Entry 8DE7 (electron microscopy, 3.27 A resolution); this record covers chains B and A.

[Chain B (and A)]
Name: Potassium channel, subfamily K, member 2a
Organism: Danio rerio
Notes: chain A of this document is another copy of the same molecule, construct and numbering; everything in this record applies to it too
UniProt: X1WC65 (X1WC65_DANRE); numbering as in UniProt (aligned over 1-321)
Amino-acid sequence (321 residues; row label = number of the first residue in the row):
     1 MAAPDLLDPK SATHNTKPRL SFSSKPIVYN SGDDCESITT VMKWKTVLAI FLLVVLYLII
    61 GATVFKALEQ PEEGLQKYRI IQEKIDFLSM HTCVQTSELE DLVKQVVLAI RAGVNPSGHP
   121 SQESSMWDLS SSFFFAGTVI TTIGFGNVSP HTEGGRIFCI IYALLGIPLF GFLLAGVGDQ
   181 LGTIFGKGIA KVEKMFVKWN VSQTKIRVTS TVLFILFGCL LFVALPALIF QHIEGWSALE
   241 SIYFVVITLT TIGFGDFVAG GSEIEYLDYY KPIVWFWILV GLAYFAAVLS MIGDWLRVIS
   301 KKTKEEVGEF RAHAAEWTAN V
Not modelled in the structure: 1-40, 304-321 (chain A: 1-38, 302-321)
Differences from the reference sequence: engineered mutation Q95 (Asn in X1WC65), Q122 (Asn in X1WC65)
Ion coordination: K+ site 1: T142, T251 (shared with T142(A), T251(A) of chain A); K+ site 2: T142, I143, T251, I252 (shared with T142(A), I143(A), T251(A), I252(A) of chain A); K+ site 3: I143, G144, I252, G253 (shared with I143(A), G144(A), I252(A), G253(A) of chain A)
From the paper describing this entry:
  - post-translational modification sites: S300 (citing earlier work)

[Interface between chain B and chain A]
Disulfides between the chains: C93(B)-C93(A)
Pairs across the interface (178):
  V41(B) with D179(A), hydrogen bond (backbone-side chain)
  M42(B) with Q180(A), hydrogen bond (backbone-side chain)
  K43(B) with Q180(A)
  W44(B) with Q180(A)
  V47(B) with G176(A); V177(A), hydrophobic; Q180(A)
  I50(B) with L169(A), hydrophobic; F172(A), hydrophobic; L173(A)
  F51(B) with L173(A), hydrophobic; L279(A), hydrophobic
  V54(B) with I140(A), hydrophobic; L169(A), hydrophobic; L173(A), hydrophobic
  Y57(B) with Y162(A), hydrogen bond (side chain-backbone); L165(A); G166(A), hydrogen bond (side chain-backbone)
  L58(B) with F133(A), hydrophobic; A136(A); G137(A); I140(A), hydrophobic; Y162(A); W275(A), hydrophobic
  I59(B) with F133(A), hydrophobic
  G61(B) with F158(A); Y162(A)
  A62(B) with S132(A), hydrogen bond (backbone-side chain); F133(A)
  V64(B) with F158(A), hydrophobic
  F65(B) with G155(A); F158(A), hydrophobic
  K66(B) with W127(A), hydrogen bond (side chain-backbone); D128(A); L129(A)
  L68(B) with T152(A); G154(A); G155(A)
  E69(B) with W127(A); P150(A); G155(A)
  Q70(B) with W127(A)
  E72(B) with H151(A); T152(A)
  E73(B) with M126(A); W127(A), hydrogen bond
  Q76(B) with A112(A)
  K77(B) with V114(A); P120(A); S121(A), hydrogen bond (side chain-backbone); Q122(A)
  Y78(B) with Q122(A)
  I81(B) with P120(A)
  K84(B) with P116(A), hydrogen bond (side chain-backbone); G118(A), hydrogen bond (side chain-backbone)
  F87(B) with L102(A), hydrophobic
  H91(B) with C93(A)
  C93(B) with C93(A), disulfide
  E98(B) with H91(A), salt bridge
  L99(B) with L102(A), hydrophobic
  L102(B) with F87(A), hydrophobic; L99(A), hydrophobic; L102(A), hydrophobic
  V103(B) with P116(A), hydrophobic; S117(A)
  Q105(B) with E83(A)
  V106(B) with V106(A), hydrophobic
  V107(B) with I110(A), hydrophobic; P116(A), hydrophobic
  A109(B) with I80(A), hydrophobic
  I110(B) with I110(A), hydrophobic
  R111(B) with D256(A)
  A112(B) with Q76(A)
  V114(B) with Q76(A); K77(A)
  P116(B) with K84(A), hydrogen bond (backbone-side chain); E100(A); V103(A); V107(A), hydrophobic
  S117(B) with E100(A); V103(A); K104(A)
  P120(B) with K77(A)
  Q122(B) with Y78(A)
  S125(B) with Q70(A); E73(A)
  M126(B) with E73(A), hydrogen bond (backbone-side chain)
  W127(B) with K66(A); E69(A); E73(A)
  D128(B) with K66(A)
  L129(B) with A62(A), hydrophobic; K66(A)
  S132(B) with A62(A), hydrogen bond (side chain-backbone); F65(A)
  F133(B) with L58(A), hydrophobic; A62(A)
  F135(B) with F65(A), hydrophobic; F254(A), hydrophobic
  G137(B) with L58(A)
  V139(B) with I252(A); F254(A), hydrophobic
  I140(B) with L58(A), hydrophobic
  T142(B) with T250(A); T251(A); I252(A)
  I143(B) with I252(A)
  G144(B) with I252(A); G253(A); F254(A)
  F145(B) with F254(A)
  G146(B) with F254(A)
  S149(B) with D256(A), hydrogen bond
  P150(B) with E69(A); Y243(A)
  H151(B) with E72(A); D256(A), salt bridge
  T152(B) with E69(A)
  E153(B) with L239(A)
  R156(B) with Y243(A); D256(A), salt bridge; F257(A)
  I157(B) with L239(A), hydrophobic
  F158(B) with V64(A), hydrophobic; F65(A), hydrophobic
  C159(B) with Y243(A), hydrophobic
  I160(B) with Y243(A), hydrophobic; V246(A), hydrophobic
  Y162(B) with Y57(A), hydrogen bond (backbone-side chain); L58(A); G61(A)
  A163(B) with I252(A), hydrophobic
  L164(B) with V246(A), hydrophobic; F285(A), hydrophobic; I292(A)
  L165(B) with Y57(A)
  G166(B) with Y57(A), hydrogen bond (backbone-side chain)
  I167(B) with T250(A)
  P168(B) with L289(A); I292(A), hydrophobic; G293(A)
  L169(B) with L53(A), hydrophobic; V54(A), hydrophobic; L296(A), hydrophobic
  F172(B) with G293(A); R297(A)
  L173(B) with I50(A), hydrophobic; F51(A), hydrophobic; V54(A), hydrophobic
  V177(B) with V47(A), hydrophobic
  D179(B) with T40(A), hydrogen bond
  Q180(B) with W44(A)
  L239(B) with E153(A); I157(A), hydrophobic
  Y243(B) with P150(A); R156(A); C159(A), hydrophobic; I160(A), hydrophobic
  V246(B) with I160(A), hydrophobic
  T250(B) with I167(A)
  T251(B) with T142(A)
  I252(B) with V139(A); T142(A); I143(A); G144(A); A163(A), hydrophobic
  G253(B) with G144(A)
  F254(B) with F135(A), hydrophobic; V139(A), hydrophobic; G144(A); F145(A); G146(A); C159(A), hydrophobic
  D256(B) with S149(A), hydrogen bond; R156(A), salt bridge
  F257(B) with R156(A)
  W275(B) with L58(A), hydrophobic
  F276(B) with F51(A), hydrophobic
Other interface residues (no listed pair), chain B (113 interface residues in all): L53, V55, R79, I80, E83, V94, E100, G118, H119, S121, A136, G155, G176, T183, E240, L279, L296
Other interface residues (no listed pair), chain A (116 interface residues in all): V41, M42, I59, T63, L68, I81, M90, E98, Q105, A109, H119, L164, I184, I247, F276

[Summary]
Chain B and chain A form an interface of 113 and 116 residues respectively; the contacts include 1 disulfide
bond, 18 hydrogen bonds and 4 salt bridges. Among the polar pairs are E98(B)-H91(A), H151(B)-D256(A) and
R156(B)-D256(A). T142(B) and T251(B) form the K+ site 1. From the paper: a modification site at S300(B).
Chain B and chain A are both Potassium channel, subfamily K, member 2a (Danio rerio); the structure, Cryo-EM
structure of the zebrafish two pore domain K+ channel TREK1 (K2P2.1) in DDM detergent, was determined by
electron microscopy together with 8DE8 and 8DE9 from the same study.
